2H7J - chain A; structure by X-ray diffraction, 1.50 A resolution.

# Chain A
Molecule: Cathepsin S
Organism: Homo sapiens
Notes: EC 3.4.22.27; fragment: Cathepsin S
UniProt: P25774 (CATS_HUMAN); residues -2 to 217 here correspond to UniProt positions 112-331 (UniProt number = residue number + 114)
Amino-acid sequence (220 residues; each row starts with the number of its first residue; numbers below 1 keep their minus sign (Asn-2 is residue -2)):
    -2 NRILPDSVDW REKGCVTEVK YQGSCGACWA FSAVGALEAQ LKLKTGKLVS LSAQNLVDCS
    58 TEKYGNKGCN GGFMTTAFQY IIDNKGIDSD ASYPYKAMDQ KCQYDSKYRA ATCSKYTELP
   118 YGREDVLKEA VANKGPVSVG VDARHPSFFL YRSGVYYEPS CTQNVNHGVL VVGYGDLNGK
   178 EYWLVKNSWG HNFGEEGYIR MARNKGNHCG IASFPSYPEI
Unresolved in the structure: -2 to -1
Cystine bridges: Cys22-Cys66, Cys56-Cys99, Cys158-Cys206
Residues lining bound ligands:
  - H7J (N-[(1S)-1-{1-[(1R,3E)-1-acetylpent-3-en-1-yl]-1H-1,2,3-triazol-4-yl}-1,2-dimethylpropyl]benzamide): Gln19, Gly23, Ala24, Cys25, Trp26, Gly62, Asn63, Lys64, Asn67, Gly68, Gly69, Phe70, Met71, Val162, Asn163, His164, Gly165
  - 2,5,8,11,14,17-hexaoxanonadecan-19-ol (P15): Phe70, Val162, Phe211
Curated features (UniProtKB/Swiss-Prot):
  - active site: Cys25, His164, Asn184

# Summary
Bound to chain A: compound H7J and 2,5,8,11,14,17-hexaoxanonadecan-19-ol. Curated annotation (UniProt) lists 3
active-site residues.
Chain A is Cathepsin S (Homo sapiens); the structure, Crystal Structure of Cathepsin S in complex with a
Nonpeptidic Inhibitor, was determined by X-ray diffraction together with 2HXZ from the same study.
